PDB entry 4KI5 | X-ray diffraction, 2.47 A resolution | chains E and M of the 5 polymer chains in the assembly

Chain E:
Protein: Murine monoclonal G99 fab heavy chain
Source organism: Mus musculus
Notes: antibody fragment or engineered binder
Amino-acid sequence (224 residues; row label = number of the first residue in the row):
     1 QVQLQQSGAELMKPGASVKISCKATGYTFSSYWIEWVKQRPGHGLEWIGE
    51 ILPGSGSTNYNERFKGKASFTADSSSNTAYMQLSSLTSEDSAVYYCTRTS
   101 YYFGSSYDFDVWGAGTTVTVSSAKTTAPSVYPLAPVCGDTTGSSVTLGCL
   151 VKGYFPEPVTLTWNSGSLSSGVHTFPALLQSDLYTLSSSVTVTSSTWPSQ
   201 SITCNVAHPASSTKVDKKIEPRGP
Disulfide bonds: C22-C96, C149-C204

Chain M:
Protein: Coagulation factor VIII
Source organism: Homo sapiens
Notes: fragment: C2 domain
UniProtKB: P00451 (FA8_HUMAN); residues 2171-2332 here correspond to UniProt positions 2190-2351 (UniProt number = residue number + 19)
Amino-acid sequence (183 residues; row label = number of the first residue in the row):
  2150 MGSSHHHHHHSSGLVPRGSHMLNSCSMPLGMESKAISDAQITASSYFTNM
  2200 FATWSPSKARLHLQGRSNAWRPQVNNPKEWLQVDFQKTMKVTGVTTQGVK
  2250 SLLTSMYVKEFLISSSQDGHQWTLFFQNGKVKVFQGNQDSFTPVVNSLDP
  2300 PLLTRYLRIHPQSWVHQIALRMEVLGCEAQDLY
Not modelled in the structure: 2150-2173, 2328-2332
Construct notes: expression tag (2150-2170)
Disulfide bonds: C2174-C2326
From the paper describing this entry:
  - conformationally variable residues (loop rearrangement): M2199, F2200, L2251, L2252

How chain E and chain M interact:
Pairs across the interface - 25 pairs, chain E then chain M:
  S30(E) with F2275(M)
  W33(E) with K2227(M); Q2311(M)
  E50(E) with K2227(M), salt bridge
  L52(E) with L2261(M), hydrophobic
  G54(E) with K2279(M); V2280(M), hydrogen bond (backbone-backbone)
  S55(E) with K2279(M); V2280(M); V2282(M)
  S57(E) with V2282(M)
  T99(E) with K2227(M), hydrogen bond
  S100(E) with K2227(M)
  Y101(E) with P2226(M); K2227(M); S2263(M); W2271(M); L2273(M); H2309(M)
  Y102(E) with K2227(M); W2229(M); R2307(M); H2309(M)
  F103(E) with K2227(M), hydrogen bond (backbone-backbone); W2229(M), hydrogen bond (backbone-side chain)
Interface residues without a listed pair, chain E (17 interface residues in all): S31, E35, P53, G56, N59
Interface residues without a listed pair, chain M (17 interface residues in all): S2193, E2228, T2272
Interface features reported in the paper:
  - residue pairs: W33(E)-K2227(M) (cation-pi contact), E50(E)-K2227(M) (salt bridge), T99(E)-K2227(M) (hydrogen bond), K2227(M)-F103(E), W2229(M)-F103(E), S2263(M)-Y101(E), V2280(M)-G54(E)
  - epitope / paratope residues, chain E: W33(E), E50(E), T99(E)
  - epitope / paratope residues, chain M: K2227(M), W2229(M), L2261(M), S2263(M), H2269(M), L2273(M), F2275(M), V2280(M), V2282(M), R2307(M)
  - hot spots on chain M (mutagenesis) - K2227A: abolished binding to G99 (citing earlier work)

Overview:
The chain E/chain M interface involves 17 residues from each chain; the contacts include 4 hydrogen bonds and
1 salt bridge. Polar pairs include E50(E)-K2227(M), T99(E)-K2227(M) and F103(E)-W2229(M). The paper describes
a cation-pi contact between W33(E) and K2227(M); a salt bridge between E50(E) and K2227(M); a hydrogen bond
between T99(E) and K2227(M). From the paper: K2227A of chain M abolishes binding to G99; epitope/paratope
residues W33(E), E50(E) and K2227(M) among others.
Chain E is Murine monoclonal G99 fab heavy chain (Mus musculus) and chain M is Coagulation factor VIII (Homo
sapiens); the structure, Cystal structure of human factor VIII C2 domain in a ternary complex with murine
inhbitory antibodies ..., was determined by X-ray diffraction.
